Entry 1Y5F (X-ray diffraction, 2.14 A resolution); this record covers chains A and B of the 4 polymer chains in the assembly.

[Chain A]
Name: Hemoglobin alpha chain
Source organism: Homo sapiens
UniProt: P69905 (HBA_HUMAN); residue numbers follow UniProt; this construct covers 1-141
Sequence (141 residues; each row starts with the number of its first residue):
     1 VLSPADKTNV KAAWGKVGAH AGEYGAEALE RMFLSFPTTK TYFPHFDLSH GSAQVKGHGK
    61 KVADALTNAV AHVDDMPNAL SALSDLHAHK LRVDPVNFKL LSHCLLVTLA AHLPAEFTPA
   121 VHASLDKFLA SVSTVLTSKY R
Swiss-Prot annotation at these positions:
  - site: Lys-61 (Not glycated)
  - natural variant: Asp-6 (A6D: In J-Toronto; this construct carries the variant), Ala-13 (A13D: In J-Paris 1/J-Aljezur), Glu-27 (A27E: In Shenyang; this construct carries the variant), Lys-61 (K61N: In Zambia; deletion: In Clinic), Asp-64 (A64D: In Pontoise; this construct carries the variant), Asp-75 (D75A: In Lille; D75G: In Chapel Hill; D75N: In G-Pest), Ala-111 (A111D: In Petah Tikva)
Ion coordination: heme Fe near His-87 (its only coordinating residue here)
Ligand contacts: heme (HEM): Met-32, Thr-39, Tyr-42, Phe-43, His-45, Phe-46, His-58, Lys-61, Val-62, Ala-65, Leu-66, Leu-83, Leu-86, His-87, Leu-91, Val-93, Asn-97, Phe-98, Leu-101, Val-132, Ser-133, Leu-136

[Chain B]
Name: Hemoglobin beta chain
Source organism: Homo sapiens
UniProt: P68871 (HBB_HUMAN); residue numbers follow UniProt; this construct covers 1-146
Sequence (146 residues; each row starts with the number of its first residue):
     1 MHLTPEEKSA VTALWGKVNV DEVGGEALGR LLVVYPWTQR FFESFGDLST PDAVMGNPKV
    61 KAHGKKVLGA FSDGLAHLDN LKGTFATLSE LHCDKAHVDP ENFRLLGNVL VCVLAHHFGK
   121 EFTPPVQAAY QKVVAGVANA LAHKYH
Differences from the reference sequence: engineered mutation Met-1 (Val in P68871), Ala-96 (Leu in P68871)
Swiss-Prot annotation at these positions:
  - natural variant: Leu-3 (H3L: In Graz; this construct carries the variant), Glu-7 (E7A: In G-Makassar; E7K: In Hb C; E7Q: In Machida; E7V: In SKCA), Lys-8 (E8K: In G-Siriraj; this construct carries the variant), Val-11 (A11V: In Iraq-Halabja; this construct carries the variant), Gly-16 (W16G: In Randwick; this construct carries the variant), Val-23 (E23V: In D-Granada; this construct carries the variant), Gly-24 (V24G: In Miyashiro; this construct carries the variant), Gly-25 (G25D: In Moscva; G25R: In Riverdale-Bronx; G25V: In Savannah), Leu-32 (L32P: In Yokohama), Val-33 (L33V: In Muscat; this construct carries the variant), Arg-40 (Q40R: In Tianshui; this construct carries the variant), Phe-42 (F42Y: In Mequon; deletion: In Bruxelles), 11 further natural variant entries in UniProt
Ion coordination: heme Fe near His-92 (its only coordinating residue here)
Ligand contacts: heme (HEM): Leu-31, Thr-38, Phe-41, Phe-42, His-63, Lys-66, Val-67, Ala-70, Phe-71, Phe-85, Leu-88, Leu-91, His-92, Ala-96, Val-98, Asn-102, Phe-103, Leu-106, Val-137, Leu-141

[Interface between chain A and chain B]
Contacting residue pairs - 36 pairs, chain A then chain B:
  Glu-30(A) / Pro-124(B)
  Arg-31(A) / Phe-122(B)  hydrogen bond (side chain-backbone)
  Arg-31(A) / Thr-123(B)
  Arg-31(A) / Pro-124(B)
  Arg-31(A) / Gln-127(B)  hydrogen bond
  Leu-34(A) / Pro-124(B)  hydrophobic
  Leu-34(A) / Pro-125(B)
  Leu-34(A) / Ala-128(B)
  Ser-35(A) / Gln-127(B)
  Ser-35(A) / Ala-128(B)  hydrogen bond (side chain-backbone)
  Ser-35(A) / Gln-131(B)
  Phe-36(A) / Gln-131(B)
  Lys-99(A) / Asn-108(B)
  His-103(A) / Asn-108(B)
  His-103(A) / Gln-127(B)
  His-103(A) / Gln-131(B)  hydrogen bond
  Cys-104(A) / Gln-127(B)
  Val-107(A) / Val-111(B)  hydrophobic
  Val-107(A) / Ala-115(B)
  Val-107(A) / Gln-127(B)
  Ala-110(A) / Cys-112(B)
  Ala-110(A) / Ala-115(B)
  Ala-110(A) / His-116(B)
  Ala-111(A) / Ala-115(B)
  Ala-111(A) / Gly-119(B)
  Pro-114(A) / His-116(B)  hydrogen bond (backbone-side chain)
  Phe-117(A) / Arg-30(B)  hydrogen bond (backbone-side chain)
  Phe-117(A) / His-116(B)
  Thr-118(A) / Arg-30(B)
  Pro-119(A) / Arg-30(B)
  Pro-119(A) / Val-33(B)
  Pro-119(A) / Met-55(B)  hydrophobic
  His-122(A) / Arg-30(B)  hydrogen bond
  His-122(A) / Val-34(B)
  Asp-126(A) / Val-34(B)
  Asp-126(A) / Tyr-35(B)
Also at the interface, not in a pair above, chain A (21 interface residues in all): Leu-106, Leu-113, Ala-120, Ala-123
Also at the interface, not in a pair above, chain B (20 interface residues in all): Pro-51, Lys-120

[In short]
Chain A and chain B form an interface of 21 and 20 residues respectively; the contacts include 7 hydrogen
bonds. Polar pairs include Arg-31(A)/Phe-122(B), Arg-31(A)/Gln-127(B) and Ser-35(A)/Ala-128(B). Chain A binds
heme. Ligands of chain B: heme.
Chain A is Hemoglobin alpha chain and chain B is Hemoglobin beta chain, both from Homo sapiens; the structure,
T-To-T(High) quaternary transitions in human hemoglobin: betaL96A deoxy low-salt (1 test set), was determined
by X-ray diffraction, deposited together with 1XXT, 1XY0, 1XZ5, 1XZ7, 1XZU, 1XZV and 45 further entries.
